1RSC - chains C and K of the 16 polymer chains in the assembly; structure by X-ray diffraction, 2.30 A resolution.

[Chain C]
Molecule: Ribulose 1,5 bisphosphate carboxylase/oxygenase (large chain)
Source organism: Synechococcus elongatus
Notes: EC 4.1.1.39
UniProtKB: P00880 (RBL_SYNP6); residues 4-475 here correspond to UniProt positions 1-472 (UniProt number = residue number - 3)
Chain sequence (472 residues; each row starts with the number of its first residue):
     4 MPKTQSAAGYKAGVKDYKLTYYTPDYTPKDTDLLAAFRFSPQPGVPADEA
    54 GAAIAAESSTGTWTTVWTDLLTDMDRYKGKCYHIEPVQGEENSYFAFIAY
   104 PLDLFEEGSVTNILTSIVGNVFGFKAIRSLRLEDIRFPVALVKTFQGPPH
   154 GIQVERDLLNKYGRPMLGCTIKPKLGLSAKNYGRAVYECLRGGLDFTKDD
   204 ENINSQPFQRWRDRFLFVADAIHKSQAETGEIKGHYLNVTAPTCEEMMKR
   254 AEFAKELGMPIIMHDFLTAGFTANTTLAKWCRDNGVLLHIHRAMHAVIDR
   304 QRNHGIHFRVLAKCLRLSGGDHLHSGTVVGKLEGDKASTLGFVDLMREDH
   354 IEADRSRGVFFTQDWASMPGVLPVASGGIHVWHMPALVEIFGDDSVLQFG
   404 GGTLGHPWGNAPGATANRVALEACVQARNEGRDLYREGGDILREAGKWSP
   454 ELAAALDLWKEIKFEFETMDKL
Unresolved in the structure: 4-8
Residues lining bound ligands:
  - xylulose-1,5-bisphosphate (XBP), molecule 1: Glu-60, Thr-65, Trp-66, Asn-123
  - xylulose-1,5-bisphosphate (XBP), molecule 2: Lys-175, Lys-177, Lys-201, Asp-203, Glu-204, His-294, Arg-295, His-298, His-327, Gly-329, Lys-334, Leu-335, Ser-379, Gly-380, Gly-381, Gln-401, Phe-402, Gly-403, Gly-404
UniProt features mapped onto this chain:
  - motif: Glu-464 to Glu-470 (Interacts with RbcX2)
  - active site (Proton acceptor): Lys-175, His-294
  - binding site (substrate): Asn-123, Thr-173, Lys-177, Arg-295, His-327, Ser-379
  - binding site (Mg(2+)): Lys-201, Asp-203, Glu-204
  - site: Lys-334 (Transition state stabilizer)
  - modified residue: Lys-201 (N6-carboxylysine)

[Chain K]
Molecule: Ribulose 1,5 bisphosphate carboxylase/oxygenase (small chain)
Source organism: Synechococcus elongatus
Notes: EC 4.1.1.39
UniProtKB: P04716 (RBS_SYNP6); the author numbering skips numbers that UniProt does not, so the offset changes along the chain: 2-51 = UniProt 1-50; 64-123 = UniProt 51-110
Chain sequence (111 residues; each row starts with the number of its first residue; note: 12 numbers in that range are skipped by the numbering (no residue carries them; nothing is unmodelled there)):
     1 MSMKTLPKERRFETFSYLPPLSDRQIAAQIEYMIEQGFHPLIEFNEHSNP
    51 E
    64 EFYWTMWKLPLFDCKSPQQVLDEVRECRSEYGDCYIRVAGFDNIKECQTV
   114 SFIVHRPGRY
Unresolved in the structure: 1, 123
Construct notes: conflict Glu-109 (Gln96 in P04716)

[How chain C and chain K interact]
Contacting residue pairs - 17 pairs, chain C then chain K:
  Ala-10(C) / His-39(K)  hydrogen bond (backbone-side chain)
  Ala-10(C) / Phe-75(K)
  Ala-10(C) / Asn-106(K)
  Gly-12(C) / Phe-75(K)
  Tyr-13(C) / Leu-72(K)  hydrophobic
  Trp-70(C) / Met-69(K)  hydrophobic
  Trp-70(C) / Leu-72(K)  hydrophobic
  Trp-70(C) / Pro-73(K)
  Leu-73(C) / Phe-75(K)
  Leu-73(C) / Asn-106(K)
  Leu-74(C) / Phe-104(K)
  Leu-74(C) / Asn-106(K)
  Leu-74(C) / Glu-109(K)
  Thr-75(C) / Asn-106(K)
  Thr-75(C) / Glu-109(K)
  Asp-76(C) / Asn-106(K)
  Asp-76(C) / Ile-107(K)
Interface residues without a listed pair, chain C (10 interface residues in all): Ser-9, Ala-11
Interface residues without a listed pair, chain K (11 interface residues in all): Gly-37, Asp-76

[Summary]
Chain C and chain K form an interface of 10 and 11 residues respectively; the contacts include 1 hydrogen
bond. The hydrogen-bonded pair is Ala-10(C)/His-39(K). Bound to chain C: xylulose-1,5-bisphosphate.
Chain C is Ribulose 1,5 bisphosphate carboxylase/oxygenase (large chain) and chain K is Ribulose 1,5
bisphosphate carboxylase/oxygenase (small chain), both from Synechococcus elongatus; the structure, Structure
of an effector induced inactivated state of ribulose bisphosphate carboxylase(slash)oxygenase: the binary
complex between enzyme ..., was determined by X-ray diffraction.
